Entry 8OM4 (electron microscopy, 2.32 A resolution); this record covers chains L and r of the 34 polymer chains in the assembly.

[Chain L]
Protein: 37S ribosomal protein S12, mitochondrial
From: Saccharomyces cerevisiae
Reference sequence: P53732 (RT12_YEAST); numbering as in UniProt (aligned over 1-153)
Amino-acid sequence (153 residues; each row starts with the number of its first residue):
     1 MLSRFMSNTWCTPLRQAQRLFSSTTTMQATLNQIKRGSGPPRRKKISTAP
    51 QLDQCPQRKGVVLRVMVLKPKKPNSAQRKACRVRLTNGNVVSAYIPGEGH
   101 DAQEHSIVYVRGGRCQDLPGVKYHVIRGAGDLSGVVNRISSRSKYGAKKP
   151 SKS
Unresolved in the structure: 1-28, 152-153

[Chain r]
Molecule: 15S mitochondrial rRNA
From: Saccharomyces cerevisiae
Sequence (1647 nucleotides; each row starts with the number of its first residue; note: 2 numbers in that range are skipped by the numbering (no residue carries them; nothing is unmodelled there)):
     1 GUAAAAAAUUUAUAAGAAUAUGAUGUUGGUUCAGAUUAAGCGCUAAAUAA
    51 GGACAUGACACAUGCGAAUCAUACGUUUAUUAUUGAUAAGAUAAUAAAUA
   101 UGUGGUGUAAACGUGAGUAAUUUUAUUAGGAAUUAAUGAACUAUAGAAUA
   151 AGCUAAAUACUUAAUAUAUUAUUAUAUAAAAAUAAUUUAUAUAAUAAAAA
   201 GGAUAUAUAUAUAAUAUAUAUUUAUCUAUAGUCAAGCCAAUAAUGGUUUA
   251 GGUAGUAGGUUUAUUAAGAGUUAAACCUAGCCAACGAUCCAUAAUCGAUA
   301 AUGAAAGUUAGAACGAUCACGUUGACUCUGAAAUAUAGUCAAUAUCUAUA
   351 AGAUACAGCAGUGAGGAAUAUUGGACAAUGAUCGAAAGAUUGAUCCAGUU
   401 ACUUAUUAGGAUGAUAUAUAAAAAUAUUUUAUUUUAUUUAUAAAUAUUAA
   451 AUAUUUAUAAUAAUAAUAAUAAUAAUAUAUAUAUAUAAAUUGAUUAAAAA
   501 UAAAAUCCAUAAAUAAUUAAAAUAAUGAUAUUAAUUACCAUAUAUAUUUU
   551 UAUAUGGAUAUAUAUAUUAAUAAUAAUAUUAAUUUUAUUAUUAUUAAUAA
   601 UAUAUUUUAAUAGUCCUGACUAAUAUUUGUGCCAGCAGUCGCGGUAACAC
   651 AAAGAGGGCGAGCGUUAAUCAUAAUGGUUUAAAGGAUCCGUAGAAUGAAU
   701 UAUAUAUUAUAAUUUAGAGUUAAUAAAAU
   731 UAAUUAAAGAAUUAUAAUAGUAAAGAUGAAAUAAUAAUAAUAAUUAUAAG
   781 ACUAAUAUAUGUGAAAAUAUUAAUUAAAUAUUAACUGACAUUGAGGGAUU
   831 AAAACUAGAGUAGCGAAACGGAUUCGAUACCCGUGUAGUUCUAGUAGUAA
   881 ACUAUGAAUACAAUUAUUUAUA
   904 UAUAUAUUAUAUAUAAAUAAUAAAUGAAAAUGAAAGUAUUCCACCUGAAG
   954 AGUACGUUAGCAAUAAUGAAACUCAAAACAAUAGACGGUUACAGACUUAA
  1004 GCAGUGGAGCAUGUUAUUUAAUUCGAUAAUCCACGACUAACCUUACCAUA
  1054 UUUUGAAUAUUAUAAUAAUUAUUAUAAUUAUUAUAUUACAGGCGUUACAU
  1104 UGUUGUCUUUAGUUCGUGCUGCAAAGUUUUAGAUUAAGUUCAUAAACGAA
  1154 CAAAACUCCAUAUAUAUAAUUUUAAUUAUAUAUAAUUUUAUAUUAUUUAU
  1204 UAAUAUAAAGAAAGGAAUUAAGACAAAUCAUAAUGAUCCUUAUAAUAUGG
  1254 GUAAUAGACGUGCUAUAAUAAAAUGAUAAUAAAAUUAUAUAAAAUAUAUU
  1304 UAAUUAUAUUUAAUUAAUAAUAUAAAACAUUUUAAUUUUUAAUAUAUUUU
  1354 UUUAUUAUAUAUUAAUAUGAAUUAUAAUCUGAAAUUCGAUUAUAUGAAAA
  1404 AAGAAUUGCUAGUAAUACGUAAAUUAGUAUGUUACGGUGAAUAUUCUAAC
  1454 UGUUUCGCACUAAUCACUCAUCACGCGUUGAAACAUAUUAUUAUCUUAUU
  1504 AUUUAUAUAAUAUUUUUUAAUAAAUAUUAAUAAUUAUUAAUUUAUAUUUA
  1554 UUUAUAUCAGAAAUAAUAUGAAUUAAUGCGAAGUUGAAAUACAGUUACCG
  1604 UAGGGGAACCUGCGGUGGGCUUAUAAAUAUCUUAAAUAUUCUUACA
Unresolved in the structure: 1-11, 168-193, 210-215, 423-475, 546-547, 561-602, 764-768, 909-911, 1075-1078, 1529-1536
Ion coordination: K+ site 1: U19, G28, G29; K+ site 2: U19, C640, G641, A979; K+ site 3: G22, U985; Mg2+ site 1 near A33 (its only coordinating residue here); K+ site 4: G40, G664, U665; K+ site 5: C54, A55; Mg2+ site 2: A55, U56, G115; K+ site 6: U72, A73, G384, A385; Mg2+ site 3 near A110 (its only coordinating residue here); K+ site 7: G113, U114, C359; K+ site 8: G115, G117, A294; Mg2+ site 4: A116, G117, A294; 55 more Mg2+ sites not listed; 28 more K+ sites not listed

[Interface between chain L and chain r]
Contacting residue pairs - 120 pairs, chain L then chain r:
  Ala29(L) - G676(r)  hydrogen bond to the base
  Ala29(L) - G677(r)  hydrogen bond to the base
  Ala29(L) - C947(r)  base contact
  Thr30(L) - C944(r)  base contact
  Thr30(L) - C945(r)  hydrogen bond to the phosphate
  Asn32(L) - A695(r)  hydrogen bond to the sugar
  Asn32(L) - C944(r)  phosphate contact
  Asn32(L) - C945(r)  hydrogen bond to the phosphate
  Gln33(L) - C945(r)  base contact
  Gln33(L) - A946(r)  hydrogen bond to the base
  Gln33(L) - C947(r)  hydrogen bond to the base
  Lys35(L) - C285(r)  base contact
  Lys35(L) - A695(r)  salt bridge to the phosphate
  Arg36(L) - C945(r)  salt bridge to the phosphate
  Arg36(L) - A946(r)  salt bridge to the phosphate
  Ser38(L) - C948(r)  base contact
  Gly39(L) - A674(r)  hydrogen bond to the base
  Gly39(L) - U949(r)  base contact
  Pro40(L) - A674(r)  base contact
  Pro41(L) - U949(r)  base contact
  Arg42(L) - U308(r)  hydrogen bond to the phosphate
  Arg43(L) - U672(r)  base contact
  Arg43(L) - A673(r)  salt bridge to the phosphate
  Lys44(L) - U308(r)  hydrogen bond to the sugar
  Lys44(L) - C670(r)  salt bridge to the phosphate
  Lys45(L) - C32(r)  salt bridge to the phosphate
  Ser47(L) - A668(r)  hydrogen bond to the phosphate
  Thr48(L) - A667(r)  phosphate contact
  Ala49(L) - A667(r)  phosphate contact
  Gln54(L) - A667(r)  hydrogen bond to the sugar
  Gln54(L) - A668(r)  phosphate contact
  Cys55(L) - A367(r)  base contact
  Cys55(L) - A667(r)  hydrogen bond to the sugar
  Pro56(L) - A39(r)  base contact
  Pro56(L) - G40(r)  base contact
  Pro56(L) - A367(r)  base contact
  Pro56(L) - U666(r)  hydrogen bond to the sugar
  Pro56(L) - A667(r)  sugar contact
  Gln57(L) - G40(r)  hydrogen bond to the base
  Gln57(L) - C41(r)  hydrogen bond to the sugar
  Gln57(L) - A367(r)  sugar contact
  Arg58(L) - G366(r)  hydrogen bond to the phosphate
  Arg58(L) - A367(r)  salt bridge to the phosphate
  Lys59(L) - A367(r)  hydrogen bond to the phosphate
  Lys71(L) - C977(r)  hydrogen bond to the phosphate
  Lys71(L) - A978(r)  salt bridge to the phosphate
  Lys71(L) - A1584(r)  phosphate contact
  Lys72(L) - A1584(r)  hydrogen bond to the phosphate
  Lys72(L) - A1585(r)  salt bridge to the phosphate
  Pro73(L) - C632(r)  base contact
  Asn74(L) - C636(r)  base contact
  Asn74(L) - G641(r)  hydrogen bond to the base
  Asn74(L) - C642(r)  hydrogen bond to the base
  Asn74(L) - G643(r)  base contact
  Ser75(L) - C632(r)  phosphate contact
  Ser75(L) - C633(r)  phosphate contact
  Ser75(L) - G643(r)  hydrogen bond to the base
  Ala76(L) - C633(r)  phosphate contact
  Ala76(L) - A634(r)  phosphate contact
  Ala76(L) - G635(r)  base contact
  Gln77(L) - A634(r)  hydrogen bond to the phosphate
  Arg78(L) - G635(r)  hydrogen bond to the base
  Arg78(L) - C636(r)  base contact
  Arg78(L) - A637(r)  base contact
  Lys79(L) - A634(r)  salt bridge to the phosphate
  Lys79(L) - G635(r)  salt bridge to the phosphate
  Thr86(L) - G366(r)  phosphate contact
  Thr86(L) - A367(r)  hydrogen bond to the phosphate
  Tyr94(L) - C636(r)  hydrogen bond to the phosphate
  Pro96(L) - C636(r)  phosphate contact
  Gly97(L) - G635(r)  phosphate contact
  Gly97(L) - C636(r)  hydrogen bond to the phosphate
  Glu98(L) - A634(r)  hydrogen bond to the sugar
  Glu98(L) - G635(r)  phosphate contact
  Glu98(L) - A651(r)  sugar contact
  Gly99(L) - G635(r)  hydrogen bond to the phosphate
  Tyr109(L) - A367(r)  sugar contact
  Arg111(L) - U665(r)  sugar contact
  Arg111(L) - U666(r)  sugar contact
  Gly112(L) - U666(r)  hydrogen bond to the sugar
  Gly112(L) - A667(r)  phosphate contact
  Arg114(L) - U639(r)  salt bridge to the phosphate
  Arg114(L) - C977(r)  salt bridge to the phosphate
  Arg114(L) - A978(r)  salt bridge to the phosphate
  Cys115(L) - A637(r)  base contact
  Gln116(L) - A637(r)  base contact
  Gln116(L) - G638(r)  hydrogen bond to the phosphate
  Gln116(L) - U639(r)  hydrogen bond to the phosphate
  Asp117(L) - C636(r)  base contact
  Asp117(L) - A637(r)  hydrogen bond to the base
  Pro119(L) - C977(r)  phosphate contact
  Gly120(L) - U976(r)  phosphate contact
  Lys122(L) - U976(r)  phosphate contact
  Ile126(L) - C41(r)  sugar contact
  Arg138(L) - A651(r)  salt bridge to the phosphate
  Arg138(L) - A652(r)  salt bridge to the phosphate
  Ile139(L) - A652(r)  hydrogen bond to the phosphate
  Ile139(L) - A653(r)  phosphate contact
  Ser140(L) - A652(r)  hydrogen bond to the phosphate
  Ser141(L) - C615(r)  phosphate contact
  Ser141(L) - C616(r)  phosphate contact
  Arg142(L) - C43(r)  hydrogen bond to the sugar
  Arg142(L) - U614(r)  salt bridge to the phosphate
  Arg142(L) - C615(r)  hydrogen bond to the phosphate
  Ser143(L) - G42(r)  hydrogen bond to the sugar
  Ser143(L) - C43(r)  sugar contact
  Ser143(L) - U614(r)  hydrogen bond to the phosphate
  Ser143(L) - C615(r)  hydrogen bond to the phosphate
  Lys144(L) - C615(r)  hydrogen bond to the phosphate
  Lys144(L) - C616(r)  salt bridge to the phosphate
  Lys144(L) - G664(r)  sugar contact
  Tyr145(L) - C636(r)  phosphate contact
  Gly146(L) - G42(r)  sugar contact
  Ala147(L) - C43(r)  sugar contact
  Lys148(L) - C43(r)  salt bridge to the phosphate
  Lys148(L) - U44(r)  phosphate contact
  Lys149(L) - C43(r)  phosphate contact
  Lys149(L) - U44(r)  hydrogen bond to the phosphate
  Lys149(L) - G613(r)  phosphate contact
  Lys149(L) - U614(r)  salt bridge to the phosphate
Also at the interface, not in a pair above, chain L (68 interface residues in all): Pro50, Leu52, Lys69, Arg82, Gly113, Arg127, Gly128
Also at the interface, not in a pair above, chain r (58 interface residues in all): U309, C650, A671, C975, G1480, U1481

[In short]
The interface between chain L and chain r involves 68 residues on one side and 58 on the other, with 43
hydrogen bonds and 20 salt bridges. Among the polar pairs are Ala29(L)-G676(r), Ala29(L)-G677(r) and
Gln33(L)-A946(r). U19(r), G28(r) and G29(r) form the K+ site 1.
Chain L is 37S ribosomal protein S12, mitochondrial and chain r is 15S mitochondrial rRNA, both from
Saccharomyces cerevisiae; the structure, Small subunit of yeast mitochondrial ribosome, was determined by
electron microscopy together with 8OM2 and 8OM3 from the same study.
